Entry 8A5Y (electron microscopy, 4.90 A resolution (low resolution: residue-level contacts below are approximate; hydrogen-bond / salt-bridge calls are withheld)); this record covers chains T and U of the 17 polymer chains in the assembly.

# Chain T
Protein: Anaphase-promoting complex subunit 2
Source organism: Saccharomyces cerevisiae
UniProtKB: Q12440 (APC2_YEAST); numbering as in UniProt (aligned over 1-853)
Sequence (853 residues; each row starts with the number of its first residue):
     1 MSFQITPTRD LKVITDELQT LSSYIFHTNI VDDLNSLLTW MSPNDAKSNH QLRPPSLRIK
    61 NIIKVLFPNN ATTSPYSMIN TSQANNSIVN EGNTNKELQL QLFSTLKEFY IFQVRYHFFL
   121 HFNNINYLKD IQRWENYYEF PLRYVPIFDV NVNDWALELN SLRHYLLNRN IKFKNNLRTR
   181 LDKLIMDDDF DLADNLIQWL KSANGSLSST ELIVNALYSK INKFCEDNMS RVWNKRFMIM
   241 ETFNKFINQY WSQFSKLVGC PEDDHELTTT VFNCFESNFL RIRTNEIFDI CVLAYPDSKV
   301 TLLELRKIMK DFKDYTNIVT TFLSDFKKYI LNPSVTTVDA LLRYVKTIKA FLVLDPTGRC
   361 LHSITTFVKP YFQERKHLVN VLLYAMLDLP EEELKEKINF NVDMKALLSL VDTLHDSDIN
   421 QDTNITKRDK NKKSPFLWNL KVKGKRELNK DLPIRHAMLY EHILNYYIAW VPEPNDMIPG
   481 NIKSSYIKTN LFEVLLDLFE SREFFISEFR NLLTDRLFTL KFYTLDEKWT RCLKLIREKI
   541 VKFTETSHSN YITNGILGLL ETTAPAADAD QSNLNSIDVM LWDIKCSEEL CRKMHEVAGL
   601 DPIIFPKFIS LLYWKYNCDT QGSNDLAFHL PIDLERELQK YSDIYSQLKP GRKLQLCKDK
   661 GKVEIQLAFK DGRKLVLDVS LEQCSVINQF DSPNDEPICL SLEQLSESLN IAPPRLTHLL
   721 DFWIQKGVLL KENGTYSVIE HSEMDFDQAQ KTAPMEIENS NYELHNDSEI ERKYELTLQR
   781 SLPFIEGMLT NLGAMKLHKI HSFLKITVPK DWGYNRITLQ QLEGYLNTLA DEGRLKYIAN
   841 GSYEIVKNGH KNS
Unresolved in the structure: 1-3, 69-91, 420-453, 473-482, 521-524, 545-566, 747-853

# Chain U
Protein: Anaphase-promoting complex subunit 11
Source organism: Saccharomyces cerevisiae
Notes: EC 6.3.2.-
UniProtKB: Q12157 (APC11_YEAST); residue numbers follow UniProt; this construct covers 1-165
Sequence (165 residues; row label = number of the first residue in the row):
     1 MKVKINEVHS VFAWSWHIPS TSDEDAANND PIGNDEDEDV CGICRASYNG TCPSCKFPGD
    61 QCPLVIGLCH HNFHDHCIYR WLDTPTSKGL CPMCRQTFQL QKGLAINDAH VQKFVEIVSR
   121 RREEMIEEGV AEEFVDFDEP IRQNTDNPIG RQQVDTILDE DFLLR
Unresolved in the structure: 21-36, 131-165
Swiss-Prot annotation at these positions:
  - zinc finger: Cys-52 to Arg-95 (RING-type)
  - mutagenesis: Ser-10 (S10R: In APC11-13; G2/M cell cycle arrest at 37 degrees Celsius), Cys-41 (C41A: Loss of function), Cys-44 (C44A: Loss of function), Trp-81 (W81A: Loss of function), Cys-91 (C91A: Loss of function)
Bound ions: Zn2+ site 1: Cys-41, Cys-44, His-74, Cys-77; Zn2+ site 2: Cys-52, Cys-55, Cys-62, His-76; Zn2+ site 3: Cys-69, His-71, Cys-91, Cys-94

# Interface between chain T and chain U
Residue-residue contacts - 81 pairs, chain T then chain U:
  Leu-520(T) / His-9(U)
  Asp-578(T) / Lys-56(U)
  Asp-578(T) / Phe-57(U)
  Val-579(T) / Lys-56(U)
  Val-579(T) / Phe-57(U)
  Val-579(T) / Pro-58(U)
  Trp-582(T) / Phe-57(U)
  Ile-603(T) / Asn-6(U)
  Ile-603(T) / Glu-7(U)
  Ile-603(T) / Val-8(U)
  Ile-604(T) / Val-8(U)
  Ile-604(T) / Ser-10(U)
  Phe-605(T) / Val-8(U)
  Phe-605(T) / His-9(U)
  Phe-605(T) / Ser-10(U)
  Pro-606(T) / Ser-10(U)
  Pro-606(T) / Phe-12(U)
  Lys-607(T) / Ser-10(U)
  Lys-607(T) / Val-11(U)
  Lys-607(T) / Phe-12(U)
  Phe-608(T) / Phe-12(U)
  Ile-609(T) / Val-11(U)
  Ile-609(T) / Phe-12(U)
  Ile-609(T) / Ala-13(U)
  Ile-609(T) / Trp-14(U)
  Ser-610(T) / Trp-14(U)
  Ser-610(T) / Pro-58(U)
  Leu-612(T) / Ser-47(U)
  Leu-612(T) / Gly-50(U)
  Tyr-613(T) / Asn-49(U)
  Tyr-613(T) / Gly-50(U)
  Tyr-613(T) / Thr-51(U)
  Tyr-613(T) / Pro-58(U)
  Leu-634(T) / Val-8(U)
  Leu-638(T) / Ser-10(U)
  Leu-638(T) / Phe-12(U)
  Tyr-645(T) / Trp-14(U)
  Lys-649(T) / Asp-60(U)
  Pro-650(T) / Ala-105(U)
  Gly-651(T) / Trp-16(U)
  Gly-651(T) / His-17(U)
  Arg-652(T) / Ser-15(U)
  Arg-652(T) / Trp-16(U)
  Arg-652(T) / Gly-59(U)
  Arg-652(T) / Asp-60(U)
  Lys-653(T) / Trp-14(U)
  Lys-653(T) / Ser-15(U)
  Leu-654(T) / Phe-12(U)
  Leu-654(T) / Ala-13(U)
  Gln-655(T) / Phe-12(U)
  Gln-655(T) / Ala-13(U)
  Leu-656(T) / Val-11(U)
  Leu-656(T) / Phe-12(U)
  Cys-657(T) / Val-11(U)
  Cys-657(T) / Ala-13(U)
  Gly-661(T) / His-9(U)
  Lys-662(T) / Val-8(U)
  Lys-662(T) / His-9(U)
  Val-663(T) / Ile-5(U)
  Val-663(T) / Glu-7(U)
  Val-663(T) / Val-8(U)
  Glu-664(T) / Ile-5(U)
  Glu-664(T) / Asn-6(U)
  Glu-664(T) / Glu-7(U)
  Ile-665(T) / Lys-4(U)
  Gln-666(T) / Lys-2(U)
  Gln-666(T) / Val-3(U)
  Gln-666(T) / Lys-4(U)
  Gln-666(T) / Asn-6(U)
  Leu-667(T) / Met-1(U)
  Leu-667(T) / Lys-2(U)
  Leu-667(T) / Val-3(U)
  Ala-668(T) / Met-1(U)
  Ala-668(T) / Lys-2(U)
  Phe-669(T) / Met-1(U)
  Ile-687(T) / Met-1(U)
  Asp-691(T) / Met-1(U)
  Asp-691(T) / Lys-2(U)
  Asp-691(T) / Val-3(U)
  Ser-692(T) / Met-1(U)
  Val-738(T) / Met-1(U)
Other interface residues (no listed pair), chain T (45 interface residues in all): Leu-611, Lys-660, Val-676, Asn-688, Phe-690, Glu-740
Other interface residues (no listed pair), chain U (28 interface residues in all): Ile-106

# Summary
The interface between chain T and chain U involves 45 residues on one side and 28 on the other. The Zn2+ site
1 is built by Cys-41(U), Cys-44(U), His-74(U) and Cys-77(U). UniProt lists 5 mutagenesis sites on chain U.
Here chain T is Anaphase-promoting complex subunit 2 and chain U is Anaphase-promoting complex subunit 11,
both from Saccharomyces cerevisiae. Entry 8A5Y (S. cerevisiae apo unphosphorylated APC/C) was determined by
electron microscopy.
